Entry 2CHV (X-ray diffraction, 4.00 A resolution); this record covers chains D and E of the 6 polymer chains in the assembly.

== Chain D (and E) ==
Name: Replication factor C small subunit
Organism: Archaeoglobus fulgidus
Notes: chain E of this document is another copy of the same molecule, construct and numbering; everything in this record applies to it too
Reference sequence: O28219 (RFCS_ARCFU); residues 1-319 here = UniProt positions 1-319
Chain sequence (319 residues; each row starts with the number of its first residue):
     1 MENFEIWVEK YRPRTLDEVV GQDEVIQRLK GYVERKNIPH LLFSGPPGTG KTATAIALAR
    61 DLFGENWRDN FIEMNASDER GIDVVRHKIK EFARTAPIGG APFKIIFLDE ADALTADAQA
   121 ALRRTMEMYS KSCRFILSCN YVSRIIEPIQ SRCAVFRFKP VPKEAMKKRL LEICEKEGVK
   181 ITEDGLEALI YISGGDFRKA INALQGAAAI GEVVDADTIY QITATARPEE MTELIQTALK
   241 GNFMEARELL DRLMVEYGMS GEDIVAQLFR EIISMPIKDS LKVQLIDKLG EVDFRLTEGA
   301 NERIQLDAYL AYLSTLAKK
Unresolved in the structure: 1-5
From the paper describing this entry:
  - mutagenesis - R152A: decreased catalytic activity
  - catalytic residues: Arg152

== How chain D and chain E interact ==
Residue-residue contacts - 61 pairs, chain D then chain E:
  Ile6(D) with Ser151(E)
  Val8(D) with Ser151(E)
  Glu9(D) with Glu127(E); Arg152(E), salt bridge
  Ser77(D) with Asp117(E), hydrogen bond
  Asp78(D) with Asp117(E)
  Arg198(D) with Glu147(E); Pro148(E)
  Asn202(D) with Glu147(E), hydrogen bond; Ser151(E), hydrogen bond
  Ile210(D) with Arg28(E)
  Gln221(D) with Arg157(E), hydrogen bond (backbone-side chain)
  Ile222(D) with Arg157(E), hydrogen bond (backbone-side chain)
  Thr223(D) with Arg157(E)
  Ala224(D) with Arg157(E)
  Gly241(D) with Asp279(E)
  Asn242(D) with Asp279(E)
  Phe243(D) with Asp279(E), hydrogen bond (backbone-side chain); Lys282(E); Val283(E), hydrophobic; Ile286(E), hydrophobic
  Met244(D) with Ile273(E); Asp279(E), hydrogen bond (backbone-side chain); Lys282(E), hydrogen bond
  Glu245(D) with Asp279(E)
  Arg247(D) with Ile273(E)
  Val255(D) with Pro160(E)
  Glu256(D) with Lys159(E)
  Tyr257(D) with Arg157(E), hydrogen bond (backbone-side chain)
  Gly258(D) with Tyr141(E)
  Met259(D) with Tyr141(E)
  Ser260(D) with Tyr141(E); Ser143(E), hydrogen bond; Arg144(E)
  Glu262(D) with Arg144(E), salt bridge
  Asp263(D) with Ser143(E), hydrogen bond
  Arg295(D) with Phe294(E)
  Glu298(D) with Phe294(E); Glu298(E)
  Gly299(D) with Thr297(E)
  Ala300(D) with Asp293(E); Phe294(E), hydrophobic; Thr297(E)
  Asn301(D) with Asp293(E), hydrogen bond (backbone-side chain)
  Glu302(D) with Tyr141(E), hydrogen bond
  Arg303(D) with Phe269(E); Arg270(E)
  Ile304(D) with Val265(E), hydrophobic; Leu289(E); Gly290(E); Asp293(E)
  Gln305(D) with Gly290(E), hydrogen bond (side chain-backbone); Glu291(E)
  Asp307(D) with Phe269(E); Ile273(E); Ile286(E)
  Ala308(D) with Ile286(E); Asp287(E); Gly290(E)
  Ala311(D) with Val283(E), hydrophobic
  Ser314(D) with Val283(E)
Other interface residues (no listed pair), chain D (44 interface residues in all): Arg12, Lys199, Gln205, Tyr312, Thr315
Other interface residues (no listed pair), chain E (31 interface residues in all): Arg123, Gln150

== In short ==
The interface between chain D and chain E involves 44 residues on one side and 31 on the other, with 14
hydrogen bonds and 2 salt bridges. Among the polar pairs are Glu9(D)-Arg152(E), Glu262(D)-Arg144(E) and
Ser77(D)-Asp117(E). From the paper: the catalytic residue Arg152(D); R152A of chain D reduces catalytic
activity.
Both chains are Replication factor C small subunit (Archaeoglobus fulgidus). Entry 2CHV (Replication Factor C
ADPNP complex) was determined by X-ray diffraction (same publication as 2CHG and 2CHQ).
